Entry 6G8I (X-ray diffraction, 1.60 A resolution); this record covers chains A and P.

Chain A:
Name: 14-3-3 protein sigma
Organism: Homo sapiens
UniProtKB: P31947 (1433S_HUMAN); numbering as in UniProt (aligned over 1-231)
Sequence (236 residues; numbered -4 to 231; the number before each row is that of its first residue; numbers below 1 keep their minus sign (Gly-4 is residue -4)):
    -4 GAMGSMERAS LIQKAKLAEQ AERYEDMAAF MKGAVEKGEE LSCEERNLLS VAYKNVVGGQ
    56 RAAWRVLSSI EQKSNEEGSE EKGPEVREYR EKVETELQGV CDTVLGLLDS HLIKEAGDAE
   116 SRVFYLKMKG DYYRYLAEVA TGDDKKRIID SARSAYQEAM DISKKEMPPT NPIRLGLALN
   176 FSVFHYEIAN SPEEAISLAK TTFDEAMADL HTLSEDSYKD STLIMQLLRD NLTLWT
Construct notes: expression tag (-4 to 0)
Swiss-Prot annotation at these positions:
  - site (Interaction with phosphoserine on interacting protein): Arg56, Arg129
  - modified residue (Phosphoserine): Ser5, Ser74

Chain P:
Name: Ala-his-sep-ser-pro-ala-ser-leu-gln
Sequence (11 residues; row label = number of the first residue in the row):
   123 XXAHSSPASL Q
Unresolved in the structure: 123-124
Modified positions: ACE (acetyl group) at position 123; HMR (beta-homoarginine) at position 124; Ser127 (phosphoserine; SEP)

Interface between chain A and chain P:
Pairs across the interface - 38 pairs, chain A then chain P:
  Cys38(A) with Gln133(P)
  Asn42(A) with Ala130(P); Ser131(P); Leu132(P), hydrogen bond (side chain-backbone)
  Ser45(A) with Ala130(P), hydrogen bond (side chain-backbone)
  Val46(A) with Ala130(P), hydrophobic
  Lys49(A) with Ser127(P); Ser128(P); Ala130(P)
  Arg56(A) with Ser127(P)
  Phe119(A) with Ala130(P)
  Lys122(A) with Ser128(P), hydrogen bond; Leu132(P)
  Arg129(A) with Ser127(P)
  Tyr130(A) with Ser127(P)
  Pro167(A) with Leu132(P); Gln133(P)
  Ile168(A) with Leu132(P), hydrophobic; Gln133(P)
  Gly171(A) with Ser128(P)
  Leu174(A) with His126(P); Ser127(P); Ser128(P)
  Asn175(A) with Ser127(P); Ser128(P), hydrogen bond (side chain-backbone)
  Val178(A) with His126(P)
  Glu182(A) with Ala125(P)
  Asp215(A) with Gln133(P)
  Ile219(A) with Pro129(P); Leu132(P), hydrophobic
  Leu222(A) with His126(P); Ser127(P); Pro129(P)
  Asp225(A) with His126(P), salt bridge
  Asn226(A) with Ala125(P); His126(P), hydrogen bond (side chain-backbone)
  Leu229(A) with Ala125(P)
  Trp230(A) with Ala125(P), hydrophobic
Also at the interface, not in a pair above, chain A (25 interface residues in all): Leu218

Summary:
Chain A and chain P form an interface of 25 and 9 residues respectively, with 5 hydrogen bonds and 1 salt
bridge. Polar pairs include Asp225(A)-His126(P), Asn42(A)-Leu132(P) and Ser45(A)-Ala130(P).
Chain A is 14-3-3 protein sigma (Homo sapiens) and chain P is Ala-his-sep-ser-pro-ala-ser-leu-gln; the
structure, 14-3-3sigma in complex with a R124beta3R mutated YAP pS127 phosphopeptide, was determined by X-ray
diffraction together with 6G6X, 6G8J, 6G8K, 6G8L, 6G8P and 6G8Q from the same study.
